Entry 5WNV (X-ray diffraction, 3.30 A resolution); this record covers chains A and P of the 23 polymer chains in the assembly.

Chain A:
Molecule: 16S Ribosomal RNA rRNA
Organism: Thermus thermophilus (strain HB8 / ATCC 27634 / DSM 579)
Sequence (1522 nucleotides; numbered 0 to 1544 plus 19 insertion-coded residues; 42 numbers in that range are skipped by the numbering (no residue carries them; nothing is unmodelled there); the number before each row is that of its first residue; a row labelled like 190A-190L holds insertion residues (190A, then the next letters in order); numbering starts at 0):
     0 UUUGUUGGAG AGUUUGAUCC UGGCUCAGGG UGAACGCUGG CGGCGUGCCU AAGACAUGCA
    60 AGUCGUGCGG G
    73 CCGCGGGGUU UU
    88 ACUCCG
    95 UGGUC
   101 AGCGGCGGAC GGGUGAGUAA CGCGUGGGU
  129A G
   130 ACCUACCCGG AAGAGGGGGA CAACCCGGGG AAACUCGGGC UAAUCCCCCA UGUGGACCCG
   190 C
190A-190L CCCUUGGGGUGU
   191 GUCCAAAGGG CUUU
   216 GCCCGCUUCC GGAUGGGCCC GCGUCCCAUC AGCUAGUUGG UGGGGUAAUG GCCCACCAAG
   276 GCGACGACGG GUAGCCGGUC UGAGAGGAUG GCCGGCCACA GGGGCACUGA GACACGGGCC
   336 CCACUCCUAC GGGAGGCAGC AGUUAGGAAU CUUCCGCAAU GGGCGCAAGC CUGACGGAGC
   396 GACGCCGCUU GGAGGAAGAA GCCCUUCGGG GUGUAAACUC CUGAA
   442 CCCGGGACGA AACCCCCGAC GA
   474 GGGGACUGAC GGUACCGGG
   494 GUAAUAGCGC CGGCCAACUC CGUGCCAGCA GCCGCGGUAA UACGGAGGGC GCGAGCGUUA
   554 CCCGGAUUCA CUGGGCGUAA AGGGCGUGUA GGCGGCCUGG GGCGUCCCAU GUGAAAGACC
   614 ACGGCUCAAC CGUGGGGGAG CGUGGGAUAC GCUCAGGCUA GACGGUGGGA GAGGGUGGUG
   674 GAAUUCCCGG AGUAGCGGUG AAAUGCGCAG AUACCGGGAG GAACGCCGAU GGCGAAGGCA
   734 GCCACCUGGU CCACCCGUGA CGCUGAGGCG CGAAAGCGUG GGGAGCAAAC CGGAUUAGAU
   794 ACCCGGGUAG UCCACGCCCU AAACGAUGCG CGCUAGGUCU CUGGGUCU
   848 CCUGGGGGCC GAAGCUAACG CGUUAAGCGC GCCGCCUGGG GAGUACGGCC GCAAGGCUGA
   908 AACUCAAAGG AAUUGACGGG GGCCCGCACA AGCGGUGGAG CAUGUGGUUU AAUUCGAAGX
   968 AACGCGAAGA ACCUUACCAG GCCUUGACAU GCUAGG
 1003A G
  1004 AACCCGGGUG AAAGCCUGGG GUGCCCC
1030A-1030D GCGA
  1031 GGGGAGCCCU AGCACAGGUG CUGCAUGGCC GUCGUCAGCU CGUGCCGUGA GGUGUUGGGU
  1091 UAAGUCCCGC AACGAGCGCA ACCCCCGCCG UUAGUUGCCA GCGGUUCGGC CGGGCACUCU
  1151 AACGGGACUG CCCGCGAAA
  1171 GCGGGAGGAA GGAGGGGACG ACGUCUGGUC AGCAUGGCCC UUACGGCCUG GGCGACACAC
  1231 GUGCUACAAU GCCCACUACA AAGCGAUGCC ACCCGGCAAC GGGGAGCUAA UCGCAAAAAG
  1291 GUGGGCCCAG UUCGGAUUGG GGUCUGCAAC CCGACCCCAU GAAGCCGGAA UCGCUAGUAA
  1351 UCGCGGAUCA G
 1361A C
  1362 CAUGCCGCGG UGAAUACGUU CCCGGGCCUU GUACACACXG CCXGUXACGC CAUGGGAGCG
  1422 GGCUCUACCC GAAGUCGCCG GG
  1446 AGCCUACGGG
  1459 CAGGCGCCGA GGGUAGGGCC CGUGACUGGG GCGAAGUCGU AACAAGGUAG CUGUACCGGA
  1519 AGGUGCGGCU GGAUCCACUC CUUUCU
Disordered / not traced: 0-4, 1534-1538
Modified / non-standard residues: PSU (pseudouridine-5'-monophosphate) at position 516, 7MG (7N-methyl-8-hydroguanosine-5'-monophosphate) at position 527, M2G (N2-dimethylguanosine-5'-monophosphate) at position 966, 5MC (5-methylcytidine-5'-monophosphate) at position 967, 2MG (2N-methylguanosine-5'-monophosphate) at position 1207, 5MC (5-methylcytidine-5'-monophosphate) at position 1400, 4OC (4n,o2'-methylcytidine-5'-monophosphate) at position 1402, 5MC (5-methylcytidine-5'-monophosphate) at position 1404, 5MC (5-methylcytidine-5'-monophosphate) at position 1407, UR3 (3-methyluridine-5'-monophoshate) at position 1498, MA6 (6N-dimethyladenosine-5'-monophoshate) at position 1518, MA6 (6N-dimethyladenosine-5'-monophoshate) at position 1519, PSU (pseudouridine-5'-monophosphate) at position 1540, PSU (pseudouridine-5'-monophosphate) at position 1541
Sequence notes: conflict C1534 (A132811 in 55771382), A1535 (C132812 in 55771382)
Ion coordination: Mg2+ site 1: U5 (shared with 1 residue of chain D); K+ site 1 near U14 (its only coordinating residue here); Mg2+ site 2 near G21 (its only coordinating residue here); Mg2+ site 3 near U37 (its only coordinating residue here); Mg2+ site 4 near A53 (its only coordinating residue here); Mg2+ site 5: G61, U62; Mg2+ site 6: G69, G70, U98; Mg2+ site 7 near U81 (its only coordinating residue here); Mg2+ site 8 near U83 (its only coordinating residue here); Mg2+ site 9 near G107 (its only coordinating residue here); K+ site 2: A109, A329, G331; Mg2+ site 10 near G117 (its only coordinating residue here); 79 more Mg2+ sites not listed; 12 more K+ sites not listed
Residues lining bound ligands: B6M ((1R,2S,3S,4R,6R)-4,6-diamino-2-{[3-O-(2,6-diamino-2,6-dideoxy-alpha-L-altropyranosyl)-beta-L-arabinofuranosyl]oxy}-3-hydroxycyclohexyl 2-amino-2-deoxy-alpha-D-allopyranoside): G1405, U1406, 5MC_1407, A1408, C1409, G1489, C1490, G1491, A1492, A1493, G1494, U1495

Chain P:
Molecule: 30S ribosomal protein S16
Organism: Thermus thermophilus (strain HB8 / ATCC 27634 / DSM 579)
UniProt: Q5SJH3 (RS16_THET8); residue numbers follow UniProt; this construct covers 1-84
Amino-acid sequence (84 residues; row label = number of the first residue in the row):
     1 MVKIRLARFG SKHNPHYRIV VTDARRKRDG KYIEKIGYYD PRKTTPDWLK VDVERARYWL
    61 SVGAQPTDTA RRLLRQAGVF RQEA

How chain A and chain P interact:
Residue-residue contacts - 90 pairs, chain A then chain P:
  C43(A) - Lys12(P)  phosphate contact
  C43(A) - His13(P)  phosphate contact
  G44(A) - Ser11(P)  phosphate contact
  G44(A) - Lys12(P)  salt bridge to the phosphate
  C110(A) - Arg25(P)  hydrogen bond to the sugar
  G111(A) - Arg25(P)  sugar contact
  G112(A) - Lys27(P)  salt bridge to the phosphate
  A134(A) - Met1(P)  base contact
  A134(A) - Arg25(P)  base contact
  C135(A) - Met1(P)  hydrogen bond to the base
  C136(A) - Met1(P)  sugar contact
  C136(A) - Gly63(P)  hydrogen bond to the sugar
  C136(A) - Gln65(P)  hydrogen bond to the phosphate
  C137(A) - Ser61(P)  hydrogen bond to the sugar
  C137(A) - Val62(P)  sugar contact
  C137(A) - Gly63(P)  sugar contact
  G227(A) - Val62(P)  hydrogen bond to the base
  A228(A) - Val2(P)  sugar contact
  U229(A) - Asp23(P)  hydrogen bond to the sugar
  U229(A) - Ile33(P)  sugar contact
  G230(A) - Asp23(P)  sugar contact
  G230(A) - Arg25(P)  hydrogen bond to the sugar
  G309(A) - Lys27(P)  phosphate contact
  G309(A) - Asp29(P)  sugar contact
  G309(A) - Gly30(P)  phosphate contact
  G309(A) - Lys31(P)  phosphate contact
  G310(A) - Arg26(P)  phosphate contact
  G310(A) - Lys27(P)  salt bridge to the phosphate
  G310(A) - Gly30(P)  phosphate contact
  G310(A) - Lys31(P)  hydrogen bond to the phosphate
  C311(A) - Arg26(P)  salt bridge to the phosphate
  A374(A) - Tyr17(P)  hydrogen bond to the sugar
  U375(A) - Leu6(P)  hydrogen bond to the sugar
  U375(A) - Tyr17(P)  hydrogen bond to the sugar
  U375(A) - Arg28(P)  hydrogen bond to the base
  U375(A) - Thr69(P)  hydrogen bond to the phosphate
  G376(A) - Arg5(P)  hydrogen bond to the phosphate
  G376(A) - Leu6(P)  hydrogen bond to the phosphate
  G376(A) - Arg28(P)  sugar contact
  G376(A) - Thr67(P)  hydrogen bond to the phosphate
  G377(A) - Lys3(P)  salt bridge to the phosphate
  G377(A) - Arg5(P)  salt bridge to the phosphate
  G377(A) - Ala24(P)  sugar contact
  C390(A) - Arg28(P)  hydrogen bond to the phosphate
  G391(A) - Arg8(P)  phosphate contact
  G391(A) - Arg28(P)  salt bridge to the phosphate
  G392(A) - Arg8(P)  salt bridge to the phosphate
  G392(A) - Lys12(P)  phosphate contact
  G392(A) - His13(P)  salt bridge to the phosphate
  A393(A) - Lys12(P)  salt bridge to the phosphate
  A393(A) - His13(P)  salt bridge to the phosphate
  C449(A) - Arg42(P)  base contact
  C449(A) - Lys43(P)  phosphate contact
  G450(A) - Pro15(P)  sugar contact
  G450(A) - Pro41(P)  sugar contact
  G450(A) - Lys43(P)  salt bridge to the phosphate
  A452(A) - Lys43(P)  salt bridge to the phosphate
  A452(A) - Arg72(P)  hydrogen bond to the sugar
  A453(A) - Asp68(P)  hydrogen bond to the sugar
  A453(A) - Arg72(P)  sugar contact
  C454(A) - Asp68(P)  sugar contact
  G462(A) - Gln82(P)  sugar contact
  A463(A) - Arg75(P)  salt bridge to the phosphate
  A463(A) - Phe80(P)  sugar contact
  A463(A) - Arg81(P)  phosphate contact
  A463(A) - Gln82(P)  hydrogen bond to the sugar
  A463(A) - Glu83(P)  hydrogen bond to the sugar
  G474(A) - Arg75(P)  salt bridge to the phosphate
  G474(A) - Arg81(P)  sugar contact
  G474(A) - Glu83(P)  sugar contact
  A607(A) - Lys31(P)  base contact
  A608(A) - Arg18(P)  hydrogen bond to the phosphate
  A608(A) - Tyr32(P)  sugar contact
  A609(A) - Arg18(P)  salt bridge to the phosphate
  G616(A) - Thr45(P)  sugar contact
  G617(A) - Asn14(P)  base contact
  G617(A) - Thr44(P)  sugar contact
  G617(A) - Thr45(P)  sugar contact
  C623(A) - Ser11(P)  sugar contact
  C624(A) - Phe9(P)  phosphate contact
  C624(A) - Gly10(P)  phosphate contact
  C624(A) - Ser11(P)  sugar contact
  C624(A) - Asn14(P)  hydrogen bond to the sugar
  C624(A) - His16(P)  sugar contact
  G625(A) - Phe9(P)  phosphate contact
  G625(A) - His16(P)  sugar contact
  U626(A) - Arg18(P)  salt bridge to the phosphate
  U626(A) - Tyr38(P)  sugar contact
  G627(A) - Lys35(P)  salt bridge to the phosphate
  G627(A) - Lys50(P)  salt bridge to the phosphate
Also at the interface, not in a pair above, chain A (48 interface residues in all): G231, A325, G378, A451, G475, C483
Also at the interface, not in a pair above, chain P (51 interface residues in all): Tyr39, Tyr58, Trp59

Overview:
48 residues of chain A and 51 residues of chain P are in contact; the contacts include 24 hydrogen bonds and
19 salt bridges. Polar contacts include C135(A)-Met1(P), G227(A)-Val62(P) and U375(A)-Arg28(P). Bound to chain
A: compound B6M. G61(A) and U62(A) form the Mg2+ site 5.
Chain A is 16S Ribosomal RNA rRNA and chain P is 30S ribosomal protein S16, both from Thermus thermophilus
(strain HB8 / ATCC 27634 / DSM 579); the structure, Crystal Structure of 30S ribosomal subunit from Thermus
thermophilus, was determined by X-ray diffraction together with 5WNP, 5WNQ, 5WNR, 5WNS, 5WNT and 5WNU from the
same study.
